PDB entry 2ZTV | X-ray diffraction, 1.95 A resolution | chains A and B of the 4 polymer chains in the assembly

# Chain A (and B)
Name: D(-)-3-hydroxybutyrate dehydrogenase
Source organism: Pseudomonas fragi
Notes: EC 1.1.1.30; chain B of this document is another copy of the same molecule, construct and numbering; everything in this record applies to it too
UniProtKB: Q5KST5 (Q5KST5_PSEFR); residue numbers follow UniProt; this construct covers 1-260
Sequence (260 residues; numbered 1 to 260; the number before each row is that of its first residue):
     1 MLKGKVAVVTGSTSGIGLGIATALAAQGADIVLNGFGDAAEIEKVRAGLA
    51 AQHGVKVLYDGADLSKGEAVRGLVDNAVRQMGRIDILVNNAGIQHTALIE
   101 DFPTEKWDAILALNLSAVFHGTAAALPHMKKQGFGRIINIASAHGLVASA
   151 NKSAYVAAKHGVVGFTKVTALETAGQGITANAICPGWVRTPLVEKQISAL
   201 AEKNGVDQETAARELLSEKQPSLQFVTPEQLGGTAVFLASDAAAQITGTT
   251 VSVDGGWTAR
Metal / ion sites: Mg2+: R260 (shared with 1 residue of chain D)
Ligand contacts: NAD (nicotinamide-adenine-dinucleotide): G11, S12, T13, S14, G15, I16, G17, N34, G35, F36, A62, D63, L64, S65, N90, A91, G92, I93, L113, I140, A141, S142, Y155, K159, P185, G186, W187, V188, T190, P191, L192, V193
From the paper describing this entry:
  - catalytic residues: Y155
  - mutagenesis - Q94A, H144A, K152E, K152Q, K152R, W187A, W187F, W187T, W187Y, T190A, T190C, T190S, Q196A, Q196E, Q196N, L215A, W257F, W257Y: decreased catalytic activity
  - mutagenesis - K152A, Y155F, W257A: abolished catalytic activity
  - mutagenesis - L215V: decreased catalytic activity on D-3-HB
  - mutagenesis - L215V: unchanged catalytic activity on NAD
  - mutagenesis - Y155F: abolished binding to D-3-HB

# Chain A / chain B interface
Pairs across the interface (53):
  K167(A) - A259(B)
  L171(A) - P221(B)  hydrophobic
  L171(A) - G256(B)
  L171(A) - R260(B)
  A174(A) - P221(B)
  A174(A) - S222(B)
  G175(A) - S222(B)
  G175(A) - Q224(B)  hydrogen bond (backbone-side chain)
  P221(A) - L171(B)  hydrophobic
  P221(A) - A174(B)
  S222(A) - A174(B)
  S222(A) - G175(B)
  S222(A) - Q245(B)  hydrogen bond
  Q224(A) - G175(B)
  Q224(A) - Q245(B)  hydrogen bond
  F225(A) - Q245(B)
  V226(A) - Q245(B)
  Q230(A) - A242(B)
  Q230(A) - Q245(B)
  G233(A) - F237(B)
  G233(A) - A242(B)
  T234(A) - F237(B)
  F237(A) - G233(B)
  F237(A) - T234(B)
  F237(A) - F237(B)  hydrophobic
  A242(A) - Q230(B)
  A242(A) - G233(B)
  A244(A) - Q230(B)
  Q245(A) - S222(B)  hydrogen bond
  Q245(A) - Q224(B)  hydrogen bond
  Q245(A) - F225(B)
  Q245(A) - V226(B)
  Q245(A) - Q230(B)
  Q245(A) - V253(B)
  Q245(A) - D254(B)  hydrogen bond (backbone-backbone)
  Q245(A) - G255(B)  hydrogen bond (backbone-backbone)
  I246(A) - S252(B)
  I246(A) - V253(B)  hydrophobic
  T247(A) - G255(B)
  T247(A) - G256(B)
  G248(A) - A259(B)
  T249(A) - S252(B)
  S252(A) - I246(B)
  S252(A) - T249(B)
  V253(A) - Q245(B)
  V253(A) - I246(B)  hydrophobic
  D254(A) - Q245(B)  hydrogen bond (backbone-backbone)
  G255(A) - Q245(B)  hydrogen bond (backbone-backbone)
  G255(A) - T247(B)
  G256(A) - T247(B)
  A259(A) - K167(B)
  A259(A) - G248(B)
  R260(A) - L171(B)
Other interface residues (no listed pair), chain A (30 interface residues in all): D241, T250, V251
Other interface residues (no listed pair), chain B (30 interface residues in all): D241, A244, T250, V251

# In short
Chain A and chain B each contribute 30 residues to their interface; the contacts include 9 hydrogen bonds.
Polar pairs include G175(A)-Q224(B), S222(A)-Q245(B) and Q224(A)-Q245(B). Chain A binds NAD. From the paper:
the catalytic residue Y155(A); Q94A, H144A and K152E of chain A, among others, reduce catalytic activity; 22
substitutions were tested in all.
Chain A and chain B are both D(-)-3-hydroxybutyrate dehydrogenase (Pseudomonas fragi); the structure, The
binary complex of D-3-hydroxybutyrate dehydrogenase with NAD+, was determined by X-ray diffraction, deposited
together with 2ZTL, 2ZTM and 2ZTU.
